Entry 8IJK (electron microscopy, 3.40 A resolution); this record covers chains A and F of the 8 polymer chains in the assembly.

Chain A:
Molecule: Potassium voltage-gated channel subfamily KQT member 2
From: Homo sapiens
UniProt: O43526 (KCNQ2_HUMAN); residues 64-702 here = UniProt positions 64-702
Chain sequence (656 residues; each row starts with the number of its first residue):
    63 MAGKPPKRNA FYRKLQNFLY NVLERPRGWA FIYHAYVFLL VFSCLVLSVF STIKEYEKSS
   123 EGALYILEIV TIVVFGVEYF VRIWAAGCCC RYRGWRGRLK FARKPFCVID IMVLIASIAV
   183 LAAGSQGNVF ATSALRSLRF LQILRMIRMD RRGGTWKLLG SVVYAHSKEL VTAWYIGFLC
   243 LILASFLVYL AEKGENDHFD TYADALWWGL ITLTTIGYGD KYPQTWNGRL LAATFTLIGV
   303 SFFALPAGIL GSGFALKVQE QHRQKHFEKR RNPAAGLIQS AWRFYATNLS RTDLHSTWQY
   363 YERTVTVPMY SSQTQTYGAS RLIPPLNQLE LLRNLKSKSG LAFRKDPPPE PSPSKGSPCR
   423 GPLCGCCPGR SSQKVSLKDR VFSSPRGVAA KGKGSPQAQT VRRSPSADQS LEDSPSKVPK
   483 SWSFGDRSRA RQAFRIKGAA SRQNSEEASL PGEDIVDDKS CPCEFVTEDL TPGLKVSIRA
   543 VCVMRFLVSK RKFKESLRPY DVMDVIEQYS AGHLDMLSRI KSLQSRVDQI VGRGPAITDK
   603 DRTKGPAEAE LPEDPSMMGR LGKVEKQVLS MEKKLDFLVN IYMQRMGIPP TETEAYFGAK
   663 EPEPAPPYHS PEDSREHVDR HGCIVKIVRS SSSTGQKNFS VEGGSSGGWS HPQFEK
Not modelled in the structure: 63-69, 185-194, 351-534, 601-718
Construct notes: initiating methionine (63); expression tag (703-718)
Residues lining bound ligands:
  - 7PN (N-(1,2-dihydroacenaphthylen-5-yl)-4-fluoranyl-benzamide), molecule 1: Leu221, Ala235, Trp236, Gly239, Phe240, Phe305, Pro308, Leu312
  - 7PN, molecule 2: Leu299, Ile300, Ser303, Phe304

Chain F:
Molecule: Calmodulin-1
From: Homo sapiens
UniProt: P0DP23 (CALM1_HUMAN); numbering as in UniProt (aligned over 1-149)
Chain sequence (149 residues; row label = number of the first residue in the row):
     1 MADQLTEEQI AEFKEAFSLF DKDGDGTITT KELGTVMRSL GQNPTEAELQ DMINEVDADG
    61 NGTIDFPEFL TMMARKMKDT DSEEEIREAF RVFDKDGNGY ISAAELRHVM TNLGEKLTDE
   121 EVDEMIREAD IDGDGQVNYE EFVQMMTAK
Not modelled in the structure: 1-5, 149
Swiss-Prot annotation at these positions:
  - binding site (Ca(2+)): Asp21, Asp23, Asp25, Thr27, Glu32, Asp57, Asp59, Asn61, Thr63, Glu68, Asp94, Asp96, Asn98, Tyr100, Glu105, Asp130, Asp132, Asp134, Gln136, Glu141
  - modified residue: Ala2 (N-acetylalanine), Lys22 (N6-acetyllysine), Thr45 (Phosphothreonine), Ser82 (Phosphoserine), Lys95 (N6-acetyllysine), Tyr100 (Phosphotyrosine), Ser102 (Phosphoserine), Thr111 (Phosphothreonine), Lys116 (N6,N6,N6-trimethyllysine), Tyr139 (Phosphotyrosine)
  - cross-link: Lys22 (Glycyl lysine isopeptide (Lys-Gly) (interchain with G-Cter in SUMO2))

Interface between chain A and chain F:
Pairs across the interface (57):
  Arg333(A) - Val92(F)  hydrogen bond (side chain-backbone)
  Arg333(A) - Phe93(F)
  Arg333(A) - Leu113(F)
  Asn334(A) - Gly114(F)  hydrogen bond (side chain-backbone)
  Ala336(A) - Ala89(F)  hydrophobic
  Ala336(A) - Phe93(F)
  Ala337(A) - Phe93(F)
  Ala337(A) - Leu113(F)  hydrophobic
  Leu339(A) - Glu85(F)
  Leu339(A) - Ala89(F)  hydrophobic
  Ile340(A) - Ala89(F)  hydrophobic
  Ile340(A) - Phe90(F)  hydrophobic
  Ile340(A) - Phe93(F)  hydrophobic
  Ile340(A) - Met110(F)  hydrophobic
  Gln341(A) - Met110(F)  hydrogen bond (side chain-backbone)
  Gln341(A) - Leu113(F)  hydrogen bond (side chain-backbone)
  Gln341(A) - Gly114(F)
  Gln341(A) - Glu115(F)  hydrogen bond (side chain-backbone)
  Gln341(A) - Lys116(F)
  Gln341(A) - Leu117(F)
  Trp344(A) - Leu117(F)
  Trp344(A) - Glu121(F)  hydrogen bond (side chain-backbone)
  Trp344(A) - Glu124(F)  hydrogen bond
  Trp344(A) - Met125(F)  hydrophobic
  Trp344(A) - Glu128(F)
  Arg345(A) - Glu115(F)
  Arg345(A) - Leu117(F)
  Phe346(A) - Met77(F)  hydrophobic
  Tyr347(A) - Glu128(F)
  Tyr347(A) - Met145(F)
  Tyr347(A) - Met146(F)
  Gly535(A) - Leu19(F)
  Val538(A) - Ala16(F)  hydrophobic
  Ser539(A) - Phe20(F)
  Ala542(A) - Phe20(F)  hydrophobic
  Ala542(A) - Met73(F)  hydrophobic
  Val543(A) - Leu40(F)  hydrophobic
  Met546(A) - Met52(F)
  Met546(A) - Val56(F)  hydrophobic
  Arg547(A) - Gln42(F)
  Arg547(A) - Met52(F)
  Phe548(A) - Thr80(F)
  Phe548(A) - Ser82(F)
  Leu549(A) - Glu55(F)
  Val550(A) - Met52(F)  hydrophobic
  Val550(A) - Glu55(F)
  Lys552(A) - Thr80(F)  hydrogen bond (side chain-backbone)
  Lys552(A) - Asp81(F)  hydrogen bond (side chain-backbone)
  Lys552(A) - Glu85(F)
  Arg553(A) - Glu55(F)
  Phe555(A) - Glu85(F)
  Phe555(A) - Ala89(F)
  Lys556(A) - Glu85(F)
  Leu559(A) - Glu88(F)
  Glu569(A) - Arg91(F)  salt bridge
  Gln570(A) - Arg91(F)
  Ala573(A) - Arg91(F)
Other interface residues (no listed pair), chain A (34 interface residues in all): Gly338, Ala343, Ala348, Leu536, Val545
Other interface residues (no listed pair), chain F (38 interface residues in all): Glu12, Met37, Ile53, Phe69, Ile86, Val109

Summary:
34 residues of chain A and 38 residues of chain F are in contact; the contacts include 9 hydrogen bonds and 1
salt bridge. Among the polar pairs are Glu569(A)-Arg91(F), Arg333(A)-Val92(F) and Asn334(A)-Gly114(F). Chain A
binds compound 7PN.
Chain A is Potassium voltage-gated channel subfamily KQT member 2 and chain F is Calmodulin-1, both from Homo
sapiens; the structure, human KCNQ2-CaM-Ebio1 complex in the presence of PIP2, was determined by electron
microscopy together with 8X43 from the same study.
